Entry 2WSE (X-ray diffraction, 3.49 A resolution); this record covers chains D and L of the 18 polymer chains in the assembly.

[Chain D]
Molecule: Photosystem I reaction center subunit II, chloroplastic
From: Spinacia oleracea
UniProt: P12353 (PSAD_SPIOL); residues -55 to 156 here correspond to UniProt positions 1-212 (UniProt number = residue number + 56)
Sequence (212 residues; numbered -55 to 156; the number before each row is that of its first residue; numbers below 1 keep their minus sign (Met-55 is residue -55)):
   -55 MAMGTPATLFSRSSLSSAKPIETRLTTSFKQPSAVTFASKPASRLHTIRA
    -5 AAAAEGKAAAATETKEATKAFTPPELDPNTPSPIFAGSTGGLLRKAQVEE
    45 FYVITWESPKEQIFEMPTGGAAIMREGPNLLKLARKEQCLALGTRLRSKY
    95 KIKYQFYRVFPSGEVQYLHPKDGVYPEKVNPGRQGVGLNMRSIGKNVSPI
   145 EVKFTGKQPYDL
Disordered / not traced: -55 to 18
Differences from the reference sequence: conflict Gly-52 (Ala4 in P12353), Pro-50 (Gln6 in P12353), Arg-44 (Pro12 in P12353), Glu-34 (Asp22 in P12353), Leu-11 (His45 in P12353), Thr-9 (Ser47 in P12353), Thr12 (Pro68 in P12353), Ala14 (Gly70 in P12353)
UniProt features mapped onto this chain:
  - region: Arg89 to Lys97 (Ferredoxin and ferredoxin-oxidoreductase binding)

[Chain L]
Molecule: Photosystem I reaction center subunit XI, chloroplastic
From: Spinacia oleracea
UniProt: Q41385 (PSAL_SPIOL); residues -47 to 168 here correspond to UniProt positions 1-216 (UniProt number = residue number + 48)
Sequence (216 residues; each row starts with the number of its first residue; numbers below 1 keep their minus sign (Met-47 is residue -47)):
   -47 MAATTSPMASQLKSGFTTKALVVPKGISGPALRGFPSPRRHTSFTVRAIK
     3 TEKPTYQVIQPLNGDPFIGGLETPVTSSPLIAWYLSNLPAYRTAVNPLLR
    53 GVEVGLAHGFLLVGPFVKAGPLRNTEYAGAAGSLAAAGLVVILSMCLTMY
   103 GIASFKEGEPSIAPALTLTGRKKQPDQLQSADGWAKFTGGFFFGGVSGVT
   153 WACFLMYVLDLPYYFK
Disordered / not traced: -47 to 4, 166-168
Metal / ion sites: chlorophyll a Mg near Glu55 (its only coordinating residue here)
Small-molecule neighbours:
  - beta-carotene (BCR): Leu95, Cys98, Leu99, Met101, Tyr102, Trp136
  - beta-carotene / chlorophyll a: Tyr36, Leu40, Glu55, Val56, Ala59, His60, Leu63, Phe68, Leu91
  - chlorophyll a (CLA), molecule 1: Gly22, Thr25, Pro26, Val27, Thr28, Ile33, Tyr36, Leu37
  - chlorophyll a (CLA), molecule 2: Leu23, Thr25, Pro26
  - chlorophyll a (CLA), molecule 3: Val27, Thr28, Leu32, Ile33, Tyr36
  - chlorophyll a (CLA), molecule 4: Tyr36, Asn39, Glu55, Leu58, Ala59, Trp153
  - chlorophyll a (CLA), molecule 5: His60, Leu63, Leu64, Leu91, Leu95
  - chlorophyll a (CLA), molecule 6: Phe62, Leu63, Gly66, Pro67, Lys70, Leu157, Tyr159
  - chlorophyll a (CLA), molecule 7: Leu64, Pro67, Phe68, Ala71, Gly72, Pro73, Leu74
  - chlorophyll a (CLA), molecule 8: Pro73, Leu86, Ala87
  - chlorophyll a (CLA), molecule 9: Ile94, Tyr102, Ala105
  - chlorophyll a (CLA), molecule 10: Ile94, Met97, Cys98

[Chain D / chain L interface]
Contacting residue pairs (22; chain D residue first):
  Glu19(D) with Gly16(L); Asp17(L)
  Leu20(D) with Gln12(L)
  Pro27(D) with Phe19(L)
  Phe29(D) with Pro18(L); Phe19(L), hydrophobic
  Ala30(D) with Pro13(L); Pro18(L)
  Gly31(D) with Pro13(L); Pro18(L); Leu23(L)
  Ser32(D) with Gly21(L), hydrogen bond (backbone-backbone); Leu23(L)
  Thr33(D) with Gly21(L); Leu23(L)
  Leu36(D) with Phe19(L); Ile20(L)
  Arg38(D) with Asp128(L)
  Gln41(D) with Lys125(L)
  Met60(D) with Phe19(L), hydrophobic
  Leu75(D) with Phe19(L), hydrophobic
  Lys76(D) with Asp17(L), salt bridge
Interface residues without a listed pair, chain D (15 interface residues in all): Gly35
Interface residues without a listed pair, chain L (13 interface residues in all): Asn15, Gly22

[Summary]
Chain D and chain L form an interface of 15 and 13 residues respectively, with 1 hydrogen bond and 1 salt
bridge. Polar pairs include Lys76(D)-Asp17(L) and Ser32(D)-Gly21(L). Chain L binds 10 copies of chlorophyll a,
beta-carotene / chlorophyll a and beta-carotene.
Chain D is Photosystem I reaction center subunit II, chloroplastic and chain L is Photosystem I reaction
center subunit XI, chloroplastic, both from Spinacia oleracea; the structure, Improved Model of Plant
Photosystem I, was determined by X-ray diffraction together with 3LW5, 2WSC and 2WSF from the same study.
